PDB entry 7KKB | X-ray diffraction, 2.90 A resolution | chains A and B of the 4 polymer chains in the assembly

# Chain A (and B)
Molecule: Putative fluoride ion transporter CrcB
From: Escherichia coli
Notes: chain B of this document is another copy of the same molecule, construct and numbering; everything in this record applies to it too
UniProt: Q6J5N4 (Q6J5N4_ECOLX); residues 1-126 here = UniProt positions 1-126
Amino-acid sequence (126 residues; numbered 1 to 126; the number before each row is that of its first residue):
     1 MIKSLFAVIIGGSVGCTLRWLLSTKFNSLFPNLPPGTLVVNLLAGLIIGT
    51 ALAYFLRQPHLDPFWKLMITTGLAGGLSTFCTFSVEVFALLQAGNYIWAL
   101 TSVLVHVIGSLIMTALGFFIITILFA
Unresolved in the structure: 1 (chain B: 126)
Differences from the reference sequence: engineered mutation Lys25 (Arg in Q6J5N4), Ala74 (Cys in Q6J5N4), Cys81 (Ser in Q6J5N4)
Bound ions: Na+: Gly75, Ser78 (shared with Gly75(B), Ser78(B) of chain B)

# Interface between chain A and chain B
Contacting residue pairs (78; chain A residue first):
  Ser4(A) with Trp20(B)
  Leu5(A) with Thr17(B); Trp20(B), hydrophobic
  Val8(A) with Cys16(B); Trp20(B), hydrophobic
  Ile9(A) with Ser13(B); Thr17(B)
  Gly12(A) with Cys16(B)
  Ser13(A) with Ile9(B); Ser13(B), hydrogen bond
  Cys16(A) with Val8(B); Gly12(B); Gly76(B)
  Thr17(A) with Leu5(B); Ile9(B)
  Arg19(A) with Thr71(B), hydrogen bond (side chain-backbone); Gly75(B); Gly76(B)
  Trp20(A) with Met1(B); Ser4(B); Leu5(B), hydrophobic; Val8(B), hydrophobic; Leu67(B); Thr71(B)
  Asn41(A) with Phe80(B)
  Ala44(A) with Cys81(B)
  Ile48(A) with Val85(B), hydrophobic
  Leu52(A) with Phe88(B), hydrophobic
  Leu67(A) with Trp20(B)
  Thr71(A) with Arg19(B), hydrogen bond (backbone-side chain); Trp20(B)
  Ala74(A) with Cys81(B), hydrogen bond (backbone-side chain)
  Gly75(A) with Arg19(B); Ser78(B); Cys81(B)
  Gly76(A) with Arg19(B)
  Ser78(A) with Gly75(B); Thr79(B); Phe80(B), hydrogen bond (side chain-backbone); Cys81(B), hydrogen bond (side chain-backbone)
  Thr79(A) with Ser78(B); Phe80(B)
  Phe80(A) with Asn41(B); Ser78(B), hydrogen bond (backbone-side chain); Thr79(B); Phe80(B), hydrophobic; Phe83(B), hydrophobic; His106(B); Ser110(B)
  Cys81(A) with Ala44(B); Ala74(B), hydrogen bond (side chain-backbone); Gly75(B); Ser78(B), hydrogen bond (backbone-side chain)
  Phe83(A) with Phe80(B), hydrophobic
  Ser84(A) with Ser110(B), hydrogen bond; Leu111(B); Thr114(B)
  Val85(A) with Ile48(B), hydrophobic; Leu52(B), hydrophobic
  Val87(A) with Leu111(B), hydrophobic
  Phe88(A) with Leu52(B), hydrophobic; Leu111(B); Thr114(B); Ala115(B), hydrophobic; Phe118(B), hydrophobic
  Gln92(A) with Phe118(B)
  His106(A) with Phe80(B)
  Val107(A) with Val103(B), hydrophobic
  Ser110(A) with Phe80(B); Ser84(B), hydrogen bond
  Leu111(A) with Ser84(B); Val87(B), hydrophobic
  Thr114(A) with Ser84(B); Phe88(B)
  Ala115(A) with Phe88(B), hydrophobic
  Phe118(A) with Phe88(B), hydrophobic; Gln92(B)
  Phe119(A) with Gln92(B)
Interface residues without a listed pair, chain A (41 interface residues in all): Gly45, Gly72, Leu91, Val103
Interface residues without a listed pair, chain B (40 interface residues in all): Gly72, Val107, Phe119

# In short
41 residues of chain A and 40 residues of chain B are in contact; the contacts include 11 hydrogen bonds.
Polar contacts include Ser13(A)-Ser13(B), Arg19(A)-Thr71(B) and Ala74(A)-Cys81(B). Gly75(A) and Ser78(A)
coordinate Na+.
Both chains are Putative fluoride ion transporter CrcB (Escherichia coli). Entry 7KKB (Fluoride channel
Fluc-Ec2 mutant S81C with bromide) was determined by X-ray diffraction, deposited together with 7KK8, 7KK9,
7KKA and 7KKR.
